Entry 8JKE (electron microscopy, 3.67 A resolution); this record covers chains D and O of the 13 polymer chains in the assembly.

== Chain D ==
Name: DNA-directed RNA polymerase subunit beta'
From: Streptomyces coelicolor A3(2)
Notes: EC 2.7.7.6
UniProt: Q8CJT1 (RPOC_STRCO); residues 1-1299 here = UniProt positions 1-1299
Chain sequence (1307 residues; each row starts with the number of its first residue):
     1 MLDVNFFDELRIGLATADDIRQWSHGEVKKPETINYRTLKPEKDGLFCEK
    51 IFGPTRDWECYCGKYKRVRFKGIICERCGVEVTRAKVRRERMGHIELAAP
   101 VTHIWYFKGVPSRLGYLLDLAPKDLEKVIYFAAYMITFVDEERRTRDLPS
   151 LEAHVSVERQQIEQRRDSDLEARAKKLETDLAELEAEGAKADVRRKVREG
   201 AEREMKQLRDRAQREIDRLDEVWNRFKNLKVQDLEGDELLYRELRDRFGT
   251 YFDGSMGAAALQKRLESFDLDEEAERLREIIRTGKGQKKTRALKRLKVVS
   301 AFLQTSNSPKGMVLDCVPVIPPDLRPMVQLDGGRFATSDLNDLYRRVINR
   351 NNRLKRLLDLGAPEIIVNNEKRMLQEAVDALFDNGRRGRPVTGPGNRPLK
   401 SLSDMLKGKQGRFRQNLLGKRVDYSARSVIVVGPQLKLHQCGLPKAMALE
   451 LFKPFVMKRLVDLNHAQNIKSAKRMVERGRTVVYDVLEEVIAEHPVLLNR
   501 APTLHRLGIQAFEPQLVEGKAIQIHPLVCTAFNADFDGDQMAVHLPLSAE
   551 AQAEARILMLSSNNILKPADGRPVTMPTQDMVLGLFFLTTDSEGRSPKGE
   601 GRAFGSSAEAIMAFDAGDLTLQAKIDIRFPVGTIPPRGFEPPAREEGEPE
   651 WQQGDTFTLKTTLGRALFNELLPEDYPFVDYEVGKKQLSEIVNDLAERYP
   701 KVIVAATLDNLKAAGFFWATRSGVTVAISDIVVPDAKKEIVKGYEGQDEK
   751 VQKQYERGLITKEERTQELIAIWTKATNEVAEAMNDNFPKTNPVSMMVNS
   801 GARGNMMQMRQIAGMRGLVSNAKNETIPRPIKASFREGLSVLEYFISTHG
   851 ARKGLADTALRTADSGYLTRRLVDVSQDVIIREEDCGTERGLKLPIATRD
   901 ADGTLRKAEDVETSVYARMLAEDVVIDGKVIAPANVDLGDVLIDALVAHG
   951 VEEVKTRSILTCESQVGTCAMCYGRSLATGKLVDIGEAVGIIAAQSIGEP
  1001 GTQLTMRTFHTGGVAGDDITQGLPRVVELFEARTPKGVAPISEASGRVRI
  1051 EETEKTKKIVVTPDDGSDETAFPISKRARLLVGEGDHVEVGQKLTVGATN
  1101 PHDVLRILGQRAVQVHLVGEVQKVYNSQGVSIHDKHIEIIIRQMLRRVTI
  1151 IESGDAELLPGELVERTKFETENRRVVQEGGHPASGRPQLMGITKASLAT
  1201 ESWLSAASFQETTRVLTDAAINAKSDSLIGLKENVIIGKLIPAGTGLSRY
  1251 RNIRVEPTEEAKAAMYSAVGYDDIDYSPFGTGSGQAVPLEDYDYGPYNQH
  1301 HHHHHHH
Unresolved in the structure: 1-6, 1266-1307
Sequence notes: expression tag (1300-1307)
Bound ions: Zn2+ site 1: Cys60, Cys62, Cys75, Cys78; Zn2+ site 2: Cys886, Cys962, Cys969, Cys972
Small-molecule neighbours: Mg2+ (MG): Arg500, Asp535, Asp537, Asp539
UniProt features mapped onto this chain:
  - binding site (Zn(2+)): Cys60, Cys62, Cys75, Cys78, Cys886, Cys962, Cys969, Cys972
  - binding site (Mg(2+)): Asp535, Asp537, Asp539

== Chain O ==
Molecule: 65-nt DNA strand
Sequence (65 nucleotides; each row starts with the number of its first residue):
     1 GTAGCCGGAGCGTTCAGCGTTCGTTTATCTCCCCCTGGCACTGTCATCTC
    51 CGTCAGACCGTCGCA
Unresolved in the structure: 1-4

== Interface between chain D and chain O ==
Pairs across the interface (13; chain D residue first):
  Tyr36(D) with DC34(O), hydrogen bond to the phosphate
  Arg37(D) with DC33(O), hydrogen bond to the phosphate; DC34(O), salt bridge to the phosphate
  Pro111(D) with DG60(O), sugar contact
  Tyr116(D) with DG60(O), phosphate contact; DT61(O), phosphate contact
  Arg291(D) with DG60(O), salt bridge to the phosphate; DT61(O), salt bridge to the phosphate
  Lys294(D) with DG60(O), salt bridge to the phosphate
  Arg389(D) with DT49(O), hydrogen bond to the base
  Arg1033(D) with DG56(O), hydrogen bond to the phosphate; DA57(O), salt bridge to the phosphate; DC58(O), salt bridge to the phosphate
Other interface residues (no listed pair), chain D (10 interface residues in all): Pro122, Thr1034

== Summary ==
Chain D and chain O form an interface of 10 and 8 residues respectively; the contacts include 4 hydrogen bonds
and 6 salt bridges. Among the polar pairs are Arg389(D)-DT49(O), Tyr36(D)-DC34(O) and Arg37(D)-DC33(O). Chain
D binds Mg2+.
Chain D is DNA-directed RNA polymerase subunit beta' (Streptomyces coelicolor A3(2)) and chain O is a 65-nt
DNA strand; the structure, AfsR(T337A) transcription activation complex, was determined by electron microscopy
(same publication as 8HVR).
